1Q0T - chains C and A of the 4 polymer chains in the assembly; structure by X-ray diffraction, 3.10 A resolution.

Chain C:
Molecule: 12-nt DNA strand
Sequence (12 nucleotides; each row starts with the number of its first residue):
   402 ACAGGATCCTGT

Chain A:
Name: DNA adenine methylase
From: Enterobacteria phage T4
Notes: EC 2.1.1.72
Reference sequence: P04392 (DMA_BPT4); residues 1-259 here = UniProt positions 1-259
Sequence (259 residues; row label = number of the first residue in the row):
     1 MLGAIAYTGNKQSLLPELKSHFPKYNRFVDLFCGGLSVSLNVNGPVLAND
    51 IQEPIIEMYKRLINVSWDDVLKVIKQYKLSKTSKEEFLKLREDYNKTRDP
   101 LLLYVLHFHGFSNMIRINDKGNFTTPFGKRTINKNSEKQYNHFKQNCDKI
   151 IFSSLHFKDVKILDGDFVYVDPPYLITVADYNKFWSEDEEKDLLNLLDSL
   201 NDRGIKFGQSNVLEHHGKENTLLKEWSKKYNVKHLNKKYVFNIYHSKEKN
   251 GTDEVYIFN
Disordered / not traced: 236-253
Ligand contacts: S-adenosylhomocysteine (SAH): Tyr7, Gly9, Asn10, Lys11, Phe32, Cys33, Gly34, Gly35, Leu36, Ser37, Val38, Asp50, Ile51, Gln52, His156, Phe157, Asp171, Pro172, Pro173, Tyr181, Phe184, Trp185
Swiss-Prot annotation at these positions:
  - binding site (S-adenosyl-L-methionine): Tyr7, Lys11, Phe32 to Ser37, Asp50, His156, Phe157, Asp171, Tyr181
  - mutagenesis: Pro126 (P126A/C/G: Hypermethylates DNA; P126E/F/H: Loss of methylase activity; P126S: In damh; hypermethylating mutant), Phe127 (F127V: No longer methylates hmC-DNA-containing DNA)
Reported in the primary citation:
  - binding site for the 12-nt DNA strand (chain C): Arg130, Asn133, Lys134, Asn135
  - binding site for the 12-nt DNA strand: Lys81, Phe111, Lys129
  - conformationally variable residues (side-chain flip): Asn133, Lys134, Asn135
  - mutagenesis - P172A, P172T (20-fold): decreased binding to AdoMet (citing earlier work)
  - mutagenesis - S20P, N26D: increased catalytic activity (citing earlier work)
  - mutagenesis - D188E: unchanged catalytic activity (citing earlier work)
  - mutagenesis - P126S: increased catalytic activity on noncognate sites (citing earlier work)
  - catalytic residues: Lys11, Asp171, Tyr181, Glu254 (proposed by the authors, not directly observed)

Interface between chain C and chain A:
Residue-residue contacts - 8 pairs, chain C then chain A:
  DC409(C) - Arg130(A)  phosphate contact
  DC410(C) - Arg130(A)  salt bridge to the phosphate
  DC410(C) - Asn133(A)  hydrogen bond to the phosphate
  DT411(C) - Asn133(A)  phosphate contact
  DT411(C) - Lys134(A)  hydrogen bond to the phosphate
  DT411(C) - Asn135(A)  hydrogen bond to the phosphate
  DG412(C) - Lys134(A)  salt bridge to the phosphate
  DG412(C) - Lys138(A)  salt bridge to the phosphate

Overview:
The interface between chain C and chain A involves 4 residues on one side and 5 on the other, with 3 hydrogen
bonds and 3 salt bridges. Among the polar pairs are DC410(C)-Asn133(A), DT411(C)-Lys134(A) and
DT411(C)-Asn135(A). From the paper: catalytic residues Lys11(A), Asp171(A) and Tyr181(A) among others; P172A
and P172T of chain A reduce binding to AdoMet; 6 substitutions were tested in all.
Chain C is a 12-nt DNA strand and chain A is DNA adenine methylase (Enterobacteria phage T4); the structure,
Ternary Structure of T4DAM with AdoHcy and DNA, was determined by X-ray diffraction (same publication as
1Q0S).
